6M0Q - chains A and D of the 6 polymer chains in the assembly; structure by X-ray diffraction, 1.99 A resolution.

[Chain A]
Molecule: Aerobic hydroxylamine oxidoreductase
Organism: Nitrosomonas europaea
UniProt: A0A1I0F3S0 (A0A1I0F3S0_NITER); numbering as in UniProt (aligned over 1-570)
Sequence (570 residues; row label = number of the first residue in the row):
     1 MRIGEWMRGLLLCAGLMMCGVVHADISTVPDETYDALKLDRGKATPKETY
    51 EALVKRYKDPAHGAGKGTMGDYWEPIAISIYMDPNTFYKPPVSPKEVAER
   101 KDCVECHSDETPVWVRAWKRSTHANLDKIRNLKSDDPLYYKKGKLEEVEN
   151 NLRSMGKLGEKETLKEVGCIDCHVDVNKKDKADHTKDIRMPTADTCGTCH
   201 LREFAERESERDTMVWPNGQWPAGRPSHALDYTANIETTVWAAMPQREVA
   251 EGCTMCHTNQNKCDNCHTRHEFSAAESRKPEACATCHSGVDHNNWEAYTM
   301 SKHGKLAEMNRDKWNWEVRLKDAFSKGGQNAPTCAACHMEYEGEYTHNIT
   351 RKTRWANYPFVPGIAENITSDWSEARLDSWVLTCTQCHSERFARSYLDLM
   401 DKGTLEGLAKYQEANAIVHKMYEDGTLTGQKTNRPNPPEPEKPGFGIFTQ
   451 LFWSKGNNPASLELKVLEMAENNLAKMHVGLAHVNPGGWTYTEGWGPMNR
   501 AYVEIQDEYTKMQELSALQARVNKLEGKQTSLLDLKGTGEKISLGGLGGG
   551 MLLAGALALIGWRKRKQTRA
Not modelled in the structure: 1-24, 529-570
Covalently attached groups: heme c (HEC) linked to C103, C106, C169, C172, C196, C199, C263, C266, C283, C286, C334, C337, C384, C387; Isoporphyrin containing Fe (ISW) linked to C253, C256, Y491
Bound ions: heme c Fe (7 sites), coordinated by H107, H123, H173, H184, H200, H228, H267, H270, H287, H303, H338, H347, H388, H483; Isoporphyrin containing Fe Fe near H257 (its only coordinating residue here)
Small-molecule neighbours:
  - heme c (HEC), molecule 1: I78, M82, V113, W114, M255, K262, D264, N265, T268, R269
  - heme c (HEC), molecule 2: Y81, Y88, P91, S93, P94, E96, A98, E99, D102, H107, E110, I170, H173, V174, A182, H184, I188, M190
  - heme c (HEC), molecule 3: Y81, P84, H107, T111, W114, V115, W118, H123, V167, G168, H173, M190, P191, K262, D264, R269, H270, F272
  - heme c (HEC), molecule 4: T122, H123, L126, K141, K144, L145, V148, L152, L164, V167, D171, V176, P191, T195, H200, H267, F272, S273, A274, A275, E317
  - heme c (HEC), molecule 5: Y140, K141, K144, A193, H200, E203, F204, R207, H228, N259, H267, A274, S277, R278, R319, L320, A335, M339, Y345, H347
  - heme c (HEC), molecule 6: R225, P226, S227, H228, L230, D231, A234, M255, H257, T258, N259, N265, S277, A282, H287, A335, H338, I349, T353, A356, N357
  - heme c (HEC), molecule 7: H287, N294, W295, Y298, H303, P332, T333, H338, K352, T353, R354, W355, A356, N357, W380, L397, M400, H478, A482, H483
  - heme c (HEC), molecule 8: K302, H303, L306, F324, N330, A331, P332, W380, T383, Q386, H388, F392, Y396, L397, V484
  - heme c (HEC), molecule 9: H388, S389, F392
  - heme c (HEC), molecule 10: S389, E390, R391, F392
  - Isoporphyrin containing Fe (ISW; {3,3'-[(9S)-8,13-diethenyl-3,7,12,17-tetramethyl-9,10-dihydroporphyrin-2,18-diyl-kappa~4~N~21~,N~22~,N~23~,N~24~]dipropanoato(2-)}iron), molecule 1: W221, R225, P226, A234, N235, T238, W241, G252, H257, T285, H287, S288, H292, N294, A356, N357, Y358, F448, F452
  - Isoporphyrin containing Fe (ISW), molecule 2: P486, G487, T490

[Chain D]
Molecule: Uncharacterized protein
Organism: Nitrosomonas europaea
UniProt: A0A1H9ZKV8 (A0A1H9ZKV8_NITER); residues 1-91 here = UniProt positions 1-91
Sequence (91 residues; row label = number of the first residue in the row):
     1 MNKVIVAAFVSAFVLGSTATFASGNLESSLAPISAKDMLDYLACKDKKPT
    51 DVVKSHTEVENGKIVRVKCGDIVALVQKAREQSGDAWQGGY
Not modelled in the structure: 1-27
Disulfide bonds: C44-C69

[Interface between chain A and chain D]
Contacting residue pairs (21; chain A residue first):
  Y72(A) - K54(D)  hydrogen bond (backbone-side chain)
  W73(A) - K54(D)
  E74(A) - K54(D)  salt bridge
  A243(A) - I64(D)
  P245(A) - S55(D)
  P245(A) - H56(D)
  P245(A) - T57(D)
  P245(A) - V59(D)
  P245(A) - I64(D)  hydrophobic
  Q246(A) - H56(D)  hydrogen bond (backbone-backbone)
  Q246(A) - T57(D)
  E248(A) - H56(D)  salt bridge
  N436(A) - G62(D)
  P437(A) - G62(D)
  P438(A) - V59(D)  hydrophobic
  P438(A) - G62(D)
  E439(A) - G62(D)  hydrogen bond (backbone-backbone)
  E439(A) - K63(D)  salt bridge
  W453(A) - V59(D)
  K455(A) - V59(D)  hydrogen bond (side chain-backbone)
  K455(A) - E60(D)  salt bridge
Other interface residues (no listed pair), chain A (15 interface residues in all): M244, R247
Other interface residues (no listed pair), chain D (11 interface residues in all): E58, R66

[Overview]
The interface between chain A and chain D involves 15 residues on one side and 11 on the other; the contacts
include 4 hydrogen bonds and 4 salt bridges. Polar contacts include E74(A)-K54(D), E248(A)-H56(D) and
E439(A)-K63(D). Chain A binds 3 copies of heme c.
Chain A is Aerobic hydroxylamine oxidoreductase and chain D is Uncharacterized protein, both from Nitrosomonas
europaea; the structure, Hydroxylamine oxidoreductase from Nitrosomonas europaea, was determined by X-ray
diffraction, deposited together with 6M0P.
